Entry 9GVJ (electron microscopy, 2.91 A resolution); this record covers chains B and D of the 4 polymer chains in the assembly.

# Chain B (and D)
Name: Mucin-5AC
Source organism: Homo sapiens
Notes: chain D of this document is another copy of the same molecule, construct and numbering; everything in this record applies to it too
UniProtKB: P98088 (MUC5A_HUMAN); residue numbers follow UniProt; this construct covers 28-1483
Sequence (1456 residues; numbered 28 to 1483; the number before each row is that of its first residue):
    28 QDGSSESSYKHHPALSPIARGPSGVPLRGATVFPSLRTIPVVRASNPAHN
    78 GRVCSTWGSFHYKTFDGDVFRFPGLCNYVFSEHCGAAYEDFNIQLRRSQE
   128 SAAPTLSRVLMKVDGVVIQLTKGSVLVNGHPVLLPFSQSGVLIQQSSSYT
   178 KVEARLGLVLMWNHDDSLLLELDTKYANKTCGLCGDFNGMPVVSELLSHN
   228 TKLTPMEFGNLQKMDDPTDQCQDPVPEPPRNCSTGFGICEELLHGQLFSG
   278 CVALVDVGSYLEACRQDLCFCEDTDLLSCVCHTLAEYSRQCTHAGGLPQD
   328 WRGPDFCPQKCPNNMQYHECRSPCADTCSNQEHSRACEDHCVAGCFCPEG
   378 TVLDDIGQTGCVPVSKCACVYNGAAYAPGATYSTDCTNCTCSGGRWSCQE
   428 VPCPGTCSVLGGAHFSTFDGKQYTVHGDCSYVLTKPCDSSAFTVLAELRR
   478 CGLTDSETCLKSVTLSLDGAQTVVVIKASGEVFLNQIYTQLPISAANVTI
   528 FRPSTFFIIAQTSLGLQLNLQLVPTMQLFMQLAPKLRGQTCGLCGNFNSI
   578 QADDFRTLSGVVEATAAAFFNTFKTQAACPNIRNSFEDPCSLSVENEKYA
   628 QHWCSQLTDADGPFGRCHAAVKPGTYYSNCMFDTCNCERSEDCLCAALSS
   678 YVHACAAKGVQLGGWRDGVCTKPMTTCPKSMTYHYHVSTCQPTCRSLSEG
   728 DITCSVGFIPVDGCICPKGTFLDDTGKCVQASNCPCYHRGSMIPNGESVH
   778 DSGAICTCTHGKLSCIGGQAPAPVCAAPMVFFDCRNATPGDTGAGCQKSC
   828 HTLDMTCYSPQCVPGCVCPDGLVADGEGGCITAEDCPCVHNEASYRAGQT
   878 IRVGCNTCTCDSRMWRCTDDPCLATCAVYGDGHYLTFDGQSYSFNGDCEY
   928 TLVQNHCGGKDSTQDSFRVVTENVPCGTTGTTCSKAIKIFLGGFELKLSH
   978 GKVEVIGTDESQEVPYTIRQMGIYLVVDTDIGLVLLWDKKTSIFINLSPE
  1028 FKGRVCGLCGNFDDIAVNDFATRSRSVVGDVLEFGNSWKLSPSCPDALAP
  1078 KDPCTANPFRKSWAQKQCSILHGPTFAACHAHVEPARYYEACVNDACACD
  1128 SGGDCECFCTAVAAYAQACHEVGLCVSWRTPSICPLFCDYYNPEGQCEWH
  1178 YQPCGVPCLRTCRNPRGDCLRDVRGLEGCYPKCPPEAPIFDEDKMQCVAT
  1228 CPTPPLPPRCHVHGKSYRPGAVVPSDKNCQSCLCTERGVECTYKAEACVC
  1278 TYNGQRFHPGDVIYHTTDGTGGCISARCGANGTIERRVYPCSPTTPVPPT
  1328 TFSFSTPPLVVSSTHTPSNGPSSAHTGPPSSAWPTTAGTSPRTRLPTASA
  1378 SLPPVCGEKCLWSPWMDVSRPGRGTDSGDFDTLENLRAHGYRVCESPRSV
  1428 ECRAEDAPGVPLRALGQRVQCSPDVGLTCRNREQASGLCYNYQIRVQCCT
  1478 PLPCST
Not modelled in the structure: 28-67, 127-129, 260-263, 763-1483 (chain D: 28-762, 986-988, 1229-1483)
Disulfides: C81-C211, C103-C248, C111-C208, C259-C296, C266-C291, C278-C318, C298-C306, C308-C334, C338-C372, C347-C368, C351-C364, C355-C394, C374-C388, C396-C418, C413-C430, C416-C425, C434-C571, C456-C606, C464-C568, C478-C486, C617-C662, C631-C657, C644-C682, C664-C670, C672-C697, C704-C741, C717-C731, C721-C761, C743-C755
Covalently attached groups: N-acetylglucosamine (NAG) linked to N205, N415, N524
Metal / ion sites: Cu ion: H76, E198, H320, H367; Ca2+ site 1: D93, D213, N215, M217, V220, E222; Ca2+ site 2: D446, N573, N575, I577, D580, D581
Swiss-Prot annotation at these positions:
  - binding site (Cu(2+)): E198, H320, H367
  - glycosylation: N205 (N-linked (GlcNAc...) asparagine), N258 (N-linked (GlcNAc...) asparagine), N415 (N-linked (GlcNAc...) asparagine), N524 (N-linked (GlcNAc...) asparagine), N1308 (N-linked (GlcNAc...) asparagine), W1389 (C-linked (Man) tryptophan)
Reported in the primary citation:
  - post-translational modification sites: N205
  - disease-associated variants - S221R: decreased expression (citing earlier work)

# Chain B / chain D interface
Contacting residue pairs - 108 pairs, chain B then chain D:
  V68(B) - V980(D)
  V68(B) - V982(D)  hydrophobic
  V69(B) - V980(D)  hydrogen bond (backbone-backbone)
  V69(B) - E981(D)
  V69(B) - V982(D)  hydrogen bond (backbone-backbone)
  R70(B) - V982(D)
  R70(B) - G984(D)
  A71(B) - V982(D)  hydrogen bond (backbone-backbone)
  A71(B) - I983(D)
  A71(B) - G984(D)
  S72(B) - G984(D)
  S72(B) - T985(D)
  P162(B) - S1070(D)
  S164(B) - P1072(D)
  S166(B) - P952(D)
  G167(B) - P952(D)
  L169(B) - P1072(D)
  Q171(B) - S1070(D)  hydrogen bond
  R182(B) - D924(D)
  R182(B) - C925(D)
  R182(B) - E926(D)  salt bridge
  R182(B) - E949(D)  salt bridge
  R182(B) - N950(D)  hydrogen bond (side chain-backbone)
  R182(B) - V951(D)
  K202(B) - H977(D)
  T354(B) - P1069(D)
  S356(B) - R1050(D)
  N357(B) - R1050(D)
  N357(B) - L1067(D)  hydrogen bond (side chain-backbone)
  E359(B) - K937(D)
  H360(B) - L1067(D)  hydrogen bond (side chain-backbone)
  H360(B) - P1069(D)
  A363(B) - R945(D)  hydrogen bond (backbone-side chain)
  E365(B) - E926(D)
  E365(B) - K965(D)  salt bridge
  E365(B) - F967(D)
  E365(B) - E972(D)
  N399(B) - E1060(D)  hydrogen bond (backbone-side chain)
  Y409(B) - S1053(D)
  R422(B) - R1050(D)
  R422(B) - S1051(D)
  R422(B) - R1052(D)
  W423(B) - S1051(D)  hydrogen bond (backbone-backbone)
  W423(B) - R1052(D)
  W423(B) - S1053(D)
  C425(B) - R1052(D)
  D455(B) - H777(D)
  V459(B) - D831(D)
  V459(B) - Y835(D)  hydrophobic
  K462(B) - D831(D)
  K462(B) - Y835(D)
  T470(B) - Y835(D)
  L472(B) - Y835(D)  hydrophobic
  R477(B) - S775(D)
  R477(B) - V776(D)
  R477(B) - H777(D)
  C478(B) - E774(D)
  C478(B) - S775(D)
  G479(B) - S775(D)
  G479(B) - H777(D)  hydrogen bond (backbone-side chain)
  L480(B) - S775(D)
  L480(B) - I782(D)
  L480(B) - T784(D)
  T481(B) - H777(D)
  D482(B) - H777(D)  salt bridge
  K488(B) - E774(D)  salt bridge
  Q513(B) - P837(D)
  S576(B) - I1042(D)
  I577(B) - D1041(D)
  Q578(B) - V1044(D)
  T584(B) - L830(D)
  L585(B) - L830(D)
  L585(B) - M891(D)
  S586(B) - L830(D)
  S586(B) - R890(D)  hydrogen bond (side chain-backbone)
  S586(B) - M891(D)
  S586(B) - W892(D)  hydrogen bond (backbone-backbone)
  V588(B) - H867(D)
  V588(B) - W892(D)
  V589(B) - H867(D)
  E590(B) - H867(D)  salt bridge
  E590(B) - N868(D)
  A591(B) - N868(D)  hydrogen bond (backbone-side chain)
  A591(B) - A1108(D)
  A591(B) - H1109(D)
  A591(B) - E1111(D)
  T592(B) - H1107(D)
  A593(B) - E1111(D)
  N598(B) - H828(D)
  T599(B) - H828(D)
  T599(B) - L830(D)  hydrogen bond (backbone-backbone)
  K601(B) - T829(D)
  T602(B) - G822(D)
  T602(B) - K825(D)  hydrogen bond (backbone-side chain)
  T602(B) - Y835(D)
  Q603(B) - G822(D)
  Q603(B) - Q824(D)
  Q603(B) - T829(D)
  A604(B) - Q824(D)  hydrogen bond (backbone-backbone)
  A604(B) - K825(D)
  A604(B) - S826(D)
  N608(B) - H828(D)
  F613(B) - H1099(D)
  F613(B) - H1107(D)
  F613(B) - P1112(D)  hydrophobic
  K649(B) - G1056(D)  hydrogen bond (side chain-backbone)
  R666(B) - G773(D)
  R666(B) - E774(D)
Also at the interface, not in a pair above, chain B (71 interface residues in all): D382, V397, Y398, G400, G421, D446, C486, S506, G587, A595, R610
Also at the interface, not in a pair above, chain D (82 interface residues in all): M769, P771, S836, V840, A851, V866, E869, I878, C885, C894, H933, K962, F971, V991, I995, A1043, F1047, V1054, V1055, K1066, S1068, V1110

# Overview
71 residues of chain B and 82 residues of chain D are in contact, with 18 hydrogen bonds and 6 salt bridges.
Among the polar pairs are R182(B)-E926(D), R182(B)-E949(D) and E365(B)-K965(D). Covalently linked
N-acetylglucosamine: at N205(B), N415(B) and N524(B). From the paper: S221R of chain B reduces expression; a
modification site at N205(B).
Chain B and chain D are both Mucin-5AC (Homo sapiens); the structure, MUC5AC mucin amino acids 28 to 1483, was
determined by electron microscopy together with 9GVQ from the same study.
